PDB entry 8IML | electron microscopy, 2.74 A resolution | chains R and S of the 41 polymer chains in the assembly

== Chain R (and S) ==
Protein: CpcA
Source organism: Anthocerotibacter panamensis
Notes: chain S of this document is another copy of the same molecule, construct and numbering; everything in this record applies to it too
Sequence (163 residues; numbered 1 to 163; the number before each row is that of its first residue):
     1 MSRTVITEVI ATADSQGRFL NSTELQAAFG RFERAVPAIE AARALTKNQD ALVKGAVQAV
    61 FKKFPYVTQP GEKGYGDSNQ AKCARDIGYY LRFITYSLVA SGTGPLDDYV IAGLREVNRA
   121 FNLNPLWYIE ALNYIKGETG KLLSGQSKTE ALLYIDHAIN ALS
Not modelled in the structure: 1
Ligand contacts:
  - phycocyanobilin (CYC), molecule 1: L25, Q26, F29
  - phycocyanobilin (CYC), molecule 2: R34, Q146, T149, E150, L153
  - phycocyanobilin (CYC), molecule 3: V60, F61, V67, K73, G74, N79, Q80, K82, C83, R85, D86, I87, Y89, Y90, F93, Y109, V110, V117, F121, L123, W127, Y128

== Interface between chain R and chain S ==
Pairs across the interface - 44 pairs, chain R then chain S:
  R3(R) - Q16(S)  hydrogen bond
  R3(R) - R18(S)
  R3(R) - T23(S)
  T4(R) - T23(S)
  V5(R) - T23(S)
  V5(R) - Q26(S)
  E8(R) - T12(S)
  E8(R) - R18(S)  salt bridge
  T12(R) - E8(S)
  T12(R) - T12(S)
  Q16(R) - R3(S)  hydrogen bond
  R18(R) - R3(S)
  R18(R) - E8(S)  salt bridge
  N21(R) - T103(S)
  S22(R) - L153(S)
  S22(R) - Y154(S)  hydrogen bond
  T23(R) - T4(S)
  T23(R) - V5(S)  hydrogen bond (side chain-backbone)
  T23(R) - E8(S)  hydrogen bond
  T23(R) - G102(S)
  E24(R) - E8(S)
  L25(R) - L153(S)  hydrophobic
  Q26(R) - V5(S)
  Q26(R) - G30(S)
  Q26(R) - R34(S)
  Q26(R) - S101(S)
  Q26(R) - Y154(S)
  A27(R) - A27(S)  hydrophobic
  F29(R) - R34(S)
  G30(R) - Q26(S)
  G30(R) - G30(S)
  E33(R) - F29(S)
  E33(R) - E33(S)
  R34(R) - Q26(S)
  R34(R) - F29(S)
  S101(R) - T23(S)
  S101(R) - Q26(S)
  G102(R) - T23(S)
  T103(R) - N21(S)
  T103(R) - T23(S)
  E150(R) - Q26(S)  hydrogen bond
  L153(R) - S22(S)
  Y154(R) - S22(S)
  Y154(R) - Q26(S)
Interface residues without a listed pair, chain R (25 interface residues in all): R31
Interface residues without a listed pair, chain S (23 interface residues in all): L25, R31

== Summary ==
Chain R and chain S form an interface of 25 and 23 residues respectively, with 6 hydrogen bonds and 2 salt
bridges. Among the polar pairs are E8(R)-R18(S), R3(R)-Q16(S) and S22(R)-Y154(S). Chain R binds 3 copies of
phycocyanobilin.
Both chains are CpcA (Anthocerotibacter panamensis). Entry 8IML (Rs2I-Rs2II, Rs1I-Rs1II, RbI-RbII cylinder in
cyanobacterial phycobilisome from Anthocerotibacter panamensis (Cluster D)) was determined by electron
microscopy together with 8IMI, 8IMJ, 8IMK, 8IMM, 8IMN and 8IMO from the same study.
